PDB entry 8V41 | electron microscopy, 5.60 A resolution (low resolution: residue-level contacts below are approximate; hydrogen-bond / salt-bridge calls are withheld) | chains f and g of the 42 polymer chains in the assembly

[Chain f (and g)]
Protein: Sheath (CD1363)
Source organism: Clostridioides difficile
Notes: chain g of this document is another copy of the same molecule, construct and numbering; everything in this record applies to it too
UniProt: A0A9Q7ZU73 (A0A9Q7ZU73_CLODI); residues 1-354 here = UniProt positions 1-354
Amino-acid sequence (354 residues; row label = number of the first residue in the row):
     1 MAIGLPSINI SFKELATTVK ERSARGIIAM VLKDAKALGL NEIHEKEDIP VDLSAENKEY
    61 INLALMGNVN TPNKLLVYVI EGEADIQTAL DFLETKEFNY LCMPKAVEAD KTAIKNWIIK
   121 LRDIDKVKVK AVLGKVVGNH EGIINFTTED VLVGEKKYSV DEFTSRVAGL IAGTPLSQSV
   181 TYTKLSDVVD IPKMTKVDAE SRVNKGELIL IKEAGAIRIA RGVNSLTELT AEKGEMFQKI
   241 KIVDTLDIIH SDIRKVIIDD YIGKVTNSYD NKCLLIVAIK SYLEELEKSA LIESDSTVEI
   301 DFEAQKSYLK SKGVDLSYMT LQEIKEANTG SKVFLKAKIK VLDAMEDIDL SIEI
Unresolved in the structure: 1-3

[Interface between chain f and chain g]
Pairs across the interface (29; chain f residue first):
  Thr-181(f) / Pro-6(g)
  Tyr-182(f) / Pro-6(g)
  Glu-200(f) / Leu-5(g)
  Val-203(f) / Gly-4(g)
  Val-203(f) / Leu-5(g)
  Asn-204(f) / Gly-4(g)
  Ala-220(f) / Pro-6(g)
  Arg-221(f) / Pro-6(g)
  Glu-346(f) / Pro-6(g)
  Glu-346(f) / Ile-8(g)
  Asp-347(f) / Pro-6(g)
  Asp-347(f) / Ser-7(g)
  Asp-347(f) / Ile-8(g)
  Ile-348(f) / Ile-8(g)
  Ile-348(f) / Asn-9(g)
  Ile-348(f) / Ile-10(g)
  Asp-349(f) / Asn-9(g)
  Leu-350(f) / Asn-9(g)
  Leu-350(f) / Ile-10(g)
  Leu-350(f) / Ser-11(g)
  Ser-351(f) / Ser-11(g)
  Ile-352(f) / Ser-11(g)
  Ile-352(f) / Phe-12(g)
  Ile-352(f) / Lys-13(g)
  Ile-352(f) / Leu-15(g)
  Glu-353(f) / Leu-15(g)
  Ile-354(f) / Lys-13(g)
  Ile-354(f) / Glu-14(g)
  Ile-354(f) / Leu-15(g)
Other interface residues (no listed pair), chain f (18 interface residues in all): Lys-196, Ala-199

[In short]
18 residues of chain f face 12 of chain g across their interface.
Chain f and chain g are both Sheath (CD1363) (Clostridioides difficile); the structure, CryoEM Structure of
Diffocin - postcontracted - Baseplate - transitional state, was determined by electron microscopy (same
publication as 8V3T, 8V3W, 8V3X, 8V3Z, 8V40 and 8V43).
